6U0P - chains A and F of the 6 polymer chains in the assembly; structure by X-ray diffraction, 2.02 A resolution.

Chain A (and F):
Molecule: 2,4-dichlorophenol 6-monooxygenase
From: Streptomyces sp. SCSIO 03032
Notes: chain F of this document is another copy of the same molecule, construct and numbering; everything in this record applies to it too
UniProtKB: W0C4C9 (W0C4C9_9ACTN); residue numbers follow UniProt; this construct covers 1-598
Chain sequence (601 residues; numbered -2 to 598; the number before each row is that of its first residue; numbers below 1 keep their minus sign (Gly-2 is residue -2)):
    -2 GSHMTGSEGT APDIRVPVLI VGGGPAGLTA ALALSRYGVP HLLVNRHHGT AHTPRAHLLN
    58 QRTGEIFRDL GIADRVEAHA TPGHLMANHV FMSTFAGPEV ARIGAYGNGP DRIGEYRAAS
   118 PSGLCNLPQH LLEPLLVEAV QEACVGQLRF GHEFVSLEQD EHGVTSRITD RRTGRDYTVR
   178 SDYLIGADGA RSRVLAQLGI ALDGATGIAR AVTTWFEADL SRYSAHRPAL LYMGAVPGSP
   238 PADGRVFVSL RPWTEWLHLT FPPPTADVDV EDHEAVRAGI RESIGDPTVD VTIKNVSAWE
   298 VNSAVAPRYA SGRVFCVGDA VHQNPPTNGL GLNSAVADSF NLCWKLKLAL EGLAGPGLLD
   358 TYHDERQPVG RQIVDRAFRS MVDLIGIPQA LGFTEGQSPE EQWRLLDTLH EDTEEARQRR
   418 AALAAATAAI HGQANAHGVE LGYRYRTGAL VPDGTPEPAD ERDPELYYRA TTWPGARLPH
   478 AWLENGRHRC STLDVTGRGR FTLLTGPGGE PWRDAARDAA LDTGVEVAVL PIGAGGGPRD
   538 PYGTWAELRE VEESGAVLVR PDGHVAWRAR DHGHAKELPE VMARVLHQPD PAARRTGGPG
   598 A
Not modelled in the structure: -2 to 5, 587-598 (chain F: -2 to 8, 588-598)
Construct notes: expression tag (-2 to 0)
Ligand contacts: FAD (flavin-adenine dinucleotide): Val18, Gly19, Gly20, Gly21, Pro22, Ala23, Gly24, Val41, Asn42, Arg43, His44, Arg52, Ala53, Gln126, His149, Glu150, Phe151, Ala184, Asp185, Gly186, Arg190, Trp296, Val314, Gly315, Asp316, Ala317, Pro323, Gly326, Gly328, Leu329, Ala332

How chain A and chain F interact:
Residue-residue contacts (24):
  Arg12(A) - Asp511(F)  salt bridge
  Arg12(A) - Arg514(F)
  Gln138(A) - Asn482(F)  hydrogen bond (backbone-side chain)
  Gln138(A) - Gly483(F)
  Gln138(A) - His485(F)
  Glu139(A) - His485(F)
  Cys141(A) - Asn482(F)
  Cys141(A) - Val492(F)  hydrophobic
  Gln144(A) - Gly532(F)  hydrogen bond (side chain-backbone)
  Gln144(A) - Gly533(F)  hydrogen bond (side chain-backbone)
  Gln144(A) - Gly534(F)
  Arg146(A) - Gly532(F)  hydrogen bond (side chain-backbone)
  Asn482(A) - Gln138(F)  hydrogen bond (side chain-backbone)
  Asn482(A) - Cys141(F)
  Gly483(A) - Gln138(F)
  His485(A) - Gln138(F)
  His485(A) - Glu139(F)
  Val492(A) - Cys141(F)  hydrophobic
  Asp511(A) - Arg12(F)  salt bridge
  Arg514(A) - Arg12(F)
  Gly532(A) - Gln144(F)  hydrogen bond (backbone-side chain)
  Gly532(A) - Arg146(F)  hydrogen bond (backbone-side chain)
  Gly533(A) - Gln144(F)
  Gly534(A) - Gln144(F)
Other interface residues (no listed pair), chain A (21 interface residues in all): Gly35, Val142, Arg497, Glu523, Leu527, Pro535
Other interface residues (no listed pair), chain F (20 interface residues in all): Gly35, Val142, Arg497, Leu527, Pro535

Overview:
21 residues of chain A and 20 residues of chain F are in contact; the contacts include 7 hydrogen bonds and 2
salt bridges. Among the polar pairs are Arg12(A)-Asp511(F), Gln138(A)-Asn482(F) and Gln144(A)-Gly532(F). Chain
A binds flavin-adenine dinucleotide.
Chain A and chain F are both 2,4-dichlorophenol 6-monooxygenase (Streptomyces sp. SCSIO 03032); the structure,
Crystal structure of PieE, the flavin-dependent monooxygenase involved in the biosynthesis of piericidin A1,
was determined by X-ray diffraction, deposited together with 6U0S.
